5NYY - chain A; structure by X-ray diffraction, 1.28 A resolution.

# Chain A
Protein: Non-specific serine/threonine protein kinase
Source organism: Thermomonospora curvata DSM 43183
Notes: EC 2.7.11.1
Reference sequence: D1A7C3 (D1A7C3_THECD); residue numbers follow UniProt; this construct covers 20-303
Amino-acid sequence (300 residues; row label = number of the first residue in the row; note: 20 numbers in that range are skipped by the numbering (no residue carries them; nothing is unmodelled there); numbers below 1 keep their minus sign (Gly-16 is residue -16)):
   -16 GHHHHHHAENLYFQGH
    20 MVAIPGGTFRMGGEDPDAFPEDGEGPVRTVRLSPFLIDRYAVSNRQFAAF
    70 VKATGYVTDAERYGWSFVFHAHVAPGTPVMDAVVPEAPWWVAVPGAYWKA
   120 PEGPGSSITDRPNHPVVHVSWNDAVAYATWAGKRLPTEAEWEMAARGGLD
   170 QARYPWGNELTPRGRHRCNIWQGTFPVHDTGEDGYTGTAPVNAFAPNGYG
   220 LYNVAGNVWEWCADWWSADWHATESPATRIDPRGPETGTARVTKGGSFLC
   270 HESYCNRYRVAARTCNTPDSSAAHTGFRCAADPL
Disordered / not traced: -16 to -8, 93-101, 303
Differences from the reference sequence: expression tag (-16 to -1)
Bound ions: Ca2+ site 1: Asn188, Ile189, Asp202, Tyr204; Ca2+ site 2: Asn222, Val223, Gly225, Val227; Cd2+: Cys269, Cys274 (together with acetate ion)
Swiss-Prot annotation at these positions:
  - binding site (Ca(2+)): Asn188, Ile189, Asp202, Tyr204, Asn222, Val223, Gly225, Val227
  - binding site (Cu(+)): Cys269, Cys274

# Overview
Asn188, Ile189, Asp202 and Tyr204 form the Ca2+ site 1. Asn222, Val223, Gly225 and Val227 coordinate Ca2+ site
2. UniProt lists 8 Ca2+-binding residues and Cu+-binding residues Cys269 and Cys274.
Chain A is Non-specific serine/threonine protein kinase (Thermomonospora curvata DSM 43183); the structure,
Formylglycine generating enzyme from T. curvata in complex with Cd(II), was determined by X-ray diffraction,
deposited together with 5NXL.
